5DFV - chains E and F of the 6 polymer chains in the assembly; structure by X-ray diffraction, 2.80 A resolution.

# Chain E
Name: Fab heavy chain
From: Mus musculus
Notes: antibody fragment or engineered binder
Chain sequence (222 residues; numbered 101 to 1101; 779 numbers in that range are skipped by the numbering (no residue carries them; nothing is unmodelled there); the number before each row is that of its first residue):
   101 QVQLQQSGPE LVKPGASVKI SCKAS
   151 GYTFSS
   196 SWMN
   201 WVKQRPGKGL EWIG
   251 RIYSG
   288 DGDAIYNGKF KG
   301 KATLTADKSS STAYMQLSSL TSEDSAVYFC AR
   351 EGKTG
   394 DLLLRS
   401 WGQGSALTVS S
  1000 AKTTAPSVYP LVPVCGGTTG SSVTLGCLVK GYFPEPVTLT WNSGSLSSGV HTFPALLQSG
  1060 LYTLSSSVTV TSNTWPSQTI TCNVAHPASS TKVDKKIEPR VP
Not modelled in the structure: 1014-1019, 1100-1101
Disulfide bonds: Cys122-Cys330, Cys1026-Cys1081

# Chain F
Name: Fab light chain
From: Mus musculus
Notes: antibody fragment or engineered binder
Chain sequence (218 residues; row label = number of the first residue in the row; note: 1388 numbers in that range are skipped by the numbering (no residue carries them; nothing is unmodelled there)):
   501 DIVLTQSPAS LSVSLGQRAT ISC
   551 RAS
   556 K
   561 SVS
   581 TS
   594 IYSYMH
   601 WYQQKPGQPP KLLIK
   651 Y
   694 ASYLES
   701 GVPARFSGSG SG
   715 TDFTLNIHPV EEEDAATYYC
   751 EHSRE
   796 FPFT
   801 FGTGTKLEIK
  2000 RADAAPTVSI FPPSSEQLTS GGASVVCFLN NFYPKDINVK WKIDGSERQN GVLNSWTDQD
  2060 SKDSTYSMSS TLTLTKDEYE RHNSYTCEAT HKTSTSPIVK SFNRNEC
Not modelled in the structure: 2106
Disulfide bonds: Cys523-Cys734, Cys2026-Cys2086

# Interface between chain E and chain F
Pairs across the interface (62):
  Asn199(E) - Phe798(F)
  Gln204(E) - Gln604(F)  hydrogen bond
  Gln204(E) - Tyr733(F)
  Gly209(E) - Tyr733(F)
  Leu210(E) - Pro610(F)  hydrophobic
  Leu210(E) - Tyr733(F)  hydrophobic
  Leu210(E) - Phe801(F)
  Trp212(E) - Pro797(F)  hydrophobic
  Trp212(E) - Phe798(F)
  Arg251(E) - Phe796(F)
  Ile292(E) - Phe796(F)  hydrophobic
  Asn294(E) - Pro797(F)
  Phe329(E) - Gln604(F)
  Phe329(E) - Pro609(F)  hydrophobic
  Asp394(E) - Tyr651(F)  hydrogen bond
  Leu395(E) - Ser753(F)
  Leu396(E) - Leu612(F)  hydrophobic
  Leu396(E) - Tyr651(F)
  Leu397(E) - Tyr602(F)  hydrogen bond (backbone-side chain)
  Leu397(E) - Phe801(F)  hydrophobic
  Arg398(E) - Lys615(F)
  Arg398(E) - Glu698(F)  salt bridge
  Trp401(E) - Pro609(F)  hydrophobic
  Trp401(E) - Pro610(F)  hydrogen bond (side chain-backbone)
  Gly402(E) - Pro609(F)
  Tyr1008(E) - Ser2013(F)
  Tyr1008(E) - Gln2016(F)
  Tyr1008(E) - Ser2019(F)
  Pro1009(E) - Ser2013(F)
  Pro1009(E) - Glu2015(F)
  Leu1010(E) - Phe2010(F)
  Leu1010(E) - Pro2011(F)
  Val1011(E) - Phe2010(F)
  Pro1012(E) - Phe2010(F)
  Val1013(E) - Ile2009(F)  hydrophobic
  Val1013(E) - Phe2101(F)  hydrophobic
  Thr1023(E) - Ser2008(F)
  Thr1023(E) - Phe2010(F)
  Leu1024(E) - Phe2010(F)  hydrophobic
  Leu1027(E) - Ser2023(F)
  His1050(E) - Asn2029(F)
  His1050(E) - Asn2030(F)  hydrogen bond
  His1050(E) - Ser2066(F)  hydrogen bond
  Phe1052(E) - Phe2027(F)  hydrophobic
  Phe1052(E) - Asn2029(F)
  Phe1052(E) - Ser2054(F)
  Phe1052(E) - Thr2056(F)
  Phe1052(E) - Ser2066(F)
  Phe1052(E) - Met2067(F)
  Phe1052(E) - Ser2068(F)
  Pro1053(E) - Ser2054(F)  hydrogen bond (backbone-side chain)
  Pro1053(E) - Trp2055(F)
  Leu1055(E) - Leu2052(F)  hydrophobic
  Leu1055(E) - Asn2053(F)
  Leu1055(E) - Ser2054(F)
  Ser1064(E) - Phe2027(F)
  Ser1064(E) - Ser2068(F)  hydrogen bond
  Ser1065(E) - Phe2027(F)
  Ser1066(E) - Phe2027(F)
  Ser1066(E) - Asn2029(F)  hydrogen bond
  Lys1094(E) - Glu2015(F)  salt bridge
  Arg1099(E) - Glu2105(F)  salt bridge
Interface residues without a listed pair, chain E (42 interface residues in all): Val202, Lys208, Lys296, Gln403, Val1007, Gly1025, Thr1051, Gln1057
Interface residues without a listed pair, chain F (43 interface residues in all): Asp501, His599, Gln608, Ser2014, Val2025, Asp2059, Ser2100

# Overview
42 residues of chain E face 43 of chain F across their interface, with 9 hydrogen bonds and 3 salt bridges.
Polar contacts include Arg398(E)-Glu698(F), Lys1094(E)-Glu2015(F) and Arg1099(E)-Glu2105(F).
Chain E is Fab heavy chain and chain F is Fab light chain, both from Mus musculus; the structure, Crystal
structure of human CD81 large extracellular loop in complex with murine fab fragment K04, was determined by
X-ray diffraction (same publication as 5DFW and 5DMG).
